Entry 8B4H (electron microscopy, 3.35 A resolution); this record covers chains C and D of the 8 polymer chains in the assembly.

[Chain C (and D)]
Molecule: Putative transposase for insertion sequence element IS5376
From: Geobacillus stearothermophilus
Notes: chain D of this document is another copy of the same molecule, construct and numbering; everything in this record applies to it too
UniProtKB: Q45618 (TRA6_GEOSE); residue numbers follow UniProt; this construct covers 1-400
Amino-acid sequence (406 residues; row label = number of the first residue in the row):
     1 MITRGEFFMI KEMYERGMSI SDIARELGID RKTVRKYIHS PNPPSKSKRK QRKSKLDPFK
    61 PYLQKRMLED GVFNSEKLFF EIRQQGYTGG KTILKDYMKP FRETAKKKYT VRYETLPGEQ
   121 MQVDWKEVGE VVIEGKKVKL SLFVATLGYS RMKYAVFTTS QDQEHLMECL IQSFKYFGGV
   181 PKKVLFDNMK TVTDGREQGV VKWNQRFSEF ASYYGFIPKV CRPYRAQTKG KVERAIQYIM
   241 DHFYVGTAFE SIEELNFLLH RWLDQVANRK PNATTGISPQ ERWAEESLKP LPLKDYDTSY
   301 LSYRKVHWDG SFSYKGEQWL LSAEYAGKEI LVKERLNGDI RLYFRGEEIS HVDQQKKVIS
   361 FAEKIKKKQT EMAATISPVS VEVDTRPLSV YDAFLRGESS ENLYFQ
Disordered / not traced: 223-233, 374-406
Differences from the reference sequence: cloning artifact (401-406)
Curated features (UniProtKB/Swiss-Prot):
  - DNA-binding region: I20 to H39 (H-T-H motif)
What the authors report for this chain:
  - catalytic residues: D124, D187, E233
  - binding site for DNA (57-MER) / right IS21 transposon end (insertion sequence IS5376): Y113, Q369
  - binding site for DNA (57-MER) / right IS21 transposon end (insertion sequence IS5376): K32, T92, K95
  - mutagenesis - D124A, D187A, E233A: abolished catalytic activity
  - mutagenesis - Q369A: decreased catalytic activity

[Chain C / chain D interface]
Residue-residue contacts (16; chain C residue first):
  K46(C) - K46(D)
  Y62(C) - L116(D)  hydrophobic
  Q64(C) - K107(D)
  K65(C) - E119(D)  salt bridge
  L68(C) - K107(D)
  L68(C) - Y113(D)
  E69(C) - Y113(D)
  K107(C) - Q64(D)
  K107(C) - L68(D)
  Y113(C) - L68(D)
  Y113(C) - E69(D)
  L116(C) - Y62(D)  hydrophobic
  E119(C) - K65(D)  salt bridge
  E197(C) - V200(D)
  V200(C) - E197(D)
  V200(C) - V200(D)  hydrophobic
Other interface residues (no listed pair), chain C (16 interface residues in all): D70, Q198, G199, K202
Other interface residues (no listed pair), chain D (16 interface residues in all): D70, Q198, G199, K202

[In short]
Chain C and chain D each contribute 16 residues to their interface, with 2 salt bridges. Its one salt-bridged
contact is K65(C)-E119(D). From the paper: catalytic residues D124(C), D187(C) and E233(C); D124A, D187A and
E233A of chain C abolish catalytic activity.
Chain C and chain D are both Putative transposase for insertion sequence element IS5376 (Geobacillus
stearothermophilus); the structure, IstA transposase cleaved donor complex, was determined by electron
microscopy.
